1JJ2 - chains 0 and K of the 30 polymer chains in the assembly; structure by X-ray diffraction, 2.40 A resolution.

Chain 0:
Molecule: 23S RRNA
Organism: Haloarcula marismortui
Sequence (2922 nucleotides; row label = number of the first residue in the row):
     2 UUGGCUACUAUGCCAGCUGGUGGAUUGCUCGGCUCAGGCGCUGAUGAAGG
    52 ACGUGCCAAGCUGCGAUAAGCCAUGGGGAGCCGCACGGAGGCGAAGAACC
   102 AUGGAUUUCCGAAUGAGAAUCUCUCUAACAAUUGCUUCGCGCAAUGAGGA
   152 ACCCCGAGAACUGAAACAUCUCAGUAUCGGGAGGAACAGAAAACGCAAUG
   202 UGAUGUCGUUAGUAACCGCGAGUGAACGCGAUACAGCCCAAACCGAAGCC
   252 CUCACGGGCAAUGUGGUGUCAGGGCUACCUCUCAUCAGCCGACCGUCUCG
   302 ACGAAGUCUCUUGGAACAGAGCGUGAUACAGGGUGACAACCCCGUACUCG
   352 AGACCAGUACGACGUGCGGUAGUGCCAGAGUAGCGGGGGUUGGAUAUCCC
   402 UCGCGAAUAACGCAGGCAUCGACUGCGAAGGCUAAACACAACCUGAGACC
   452 GAUAGUGAACAAGUAGUGUGAACGAACGCUGCAAAGUACCCUCAGAAGGG
   502 AGGCGAAAUAGAGCAUGAAAUCAGUUGGCGAUCGAGCGACAGGGCAUACA
   552 AGGUCCCUCGACGAAUGACCGACGCGCGAGCGUCCAGUAAGACUCACGGG
   602 AAGCCGAUGUUCUGUCGUACGUUUUGAAAAACGAGCCAGGGAGUGUGUCU
   652 GCAUGGCAAGUCUAACCGGAGUAUCCGGGGAGGCACAGGGAAACCGACAU
   702 GGCCGCAGGGCUUUGCCCGAGGGCCGCCGUCUUCAAGGGCGGGGAGCCAU
   752 GUGGACACGACCCGAAUCCGGACGAUCUACGCAUGGACAAGAUGAAGCGU
   802 GCCGAAAGGCACGUGGAAGUCUGUUAGAGUUGGUGUCCUACAAUACCCUC
   852 UCGUGAUCUAUGUGUAGGGGUGAAAGGCCCAUCGAGUCCGGCAACAGCUG
   902 GUUCCAAUCGAAACAUGUCGAAGCAUGACCUCCGCCGAGGUAGUCUGUGA
   952 GGUAGAGCGACCGAUUGGUGUGUCCGCCUCCGAGAGGAGUCGGCACACCU
  1002 GUCAAACUCCAAACUUACAGACGCCGUUUGACGCGGGGAUUCCGGUGCGC
  1052 GGGGUAAGCCUGUGUACCAGGAGGGGAACAACCCAGAGAUAGGUUAAGGU
  1102 CCCCAAGUGUGGAUUAAGUGUAAUCCUCUGAAGGUGGUCUCGAGCCCUAG
  1152 ACAGCCGGGAGGUGAGCUUAGAAGCAGCUACCCUCUAAGAAAAGCGUAAC
  1202 AGCUUACCGGCCGAGGUUUGAGGCGCCCAAAAUGAUCGGGACUCAAAUCC
  1252 ACCACCGAGACCUGUCCGUACCACUCAUACUGGUAAUCGAGUAGAUUGGC
  1302 GCUCUAAUUGGAUGGAAGUAGGGGUGAAAACUCCUAUGGACCGAUUAGUG
  1352 ACGAAAAUCCUGGCCAUAGUAGCAGCGAUAGUCGGGUGAGAACCCCGACG
  1402 GCCUAAUGGAUAAGGGUUCCUCAGCACUGCUGAUCAGCUGAGGGUUAGCC
  1452 GGUCCUAAGUCAUACCGCAACUCGACUAUGACGAAAUGGGAAACGGGUUA
  1502 AUAUUCCCGUGCCACUAUGCAGUGAAAGUUGACGCCCUGGGGUCGAUCAC
  1552 GCUGGGCAUUCGCCCAGUCGAACCGUCCAACUCCGUGGAAGCCGUAAUGG
  1602 CAGGAAGCGGACGAACGGCGGCAUAGGGAAACGUGAUUCAACCUGGGGCC
  1652 CAUGAAAAGACGAGCAUAGUGUCCGUACCGAGAACCGACACAGGUGUCCA
  1702 UGGCGGCGAAAGCCAAGGCCUGUCGGGAGCAACCAACGUUAGGGAAUUCG
  1752 GCAAGUUAGUCCCGUACCUUCGGAAGAAGGGAUGCCUGCUCCGGAACGGA
  1802 GCAGGUCGCAGUGACUCGGAAGCUCGGACUGUCUAGUAACAACAUAGGUG
  1852 ACCGCAAAUCCGCAAGGACUCGUACGGUCACUGAAUCCUGCCCAGUGCAG
  1902 GUAUCUGAACACCUCGUACAAGAGGACGAAGGACCUGUCAACGGCGGGGG
  1952 UAACUAUGACCCUCUUAAGGUAGCGUAGUACCUUGCCGCAUCAGUAGCGG
  2002 CUUGCAUGAAUGGAUUAACCAGAGCUUCACUGUCCCAACGUUGGGCCCGG
  2052 UGAACUGUACAUUCCAGUGCGGAGUCUGGAGACACCCAGGGGGAAGCGAA
  2102 GACCCUAUGGAGCUUUACUGCAGGCUGUCGCUGAGACGUGGUCGCCGAUG
  2152 UGCAGCAUAGGUAGGAGACACUACACAGGUACCCGCGCUAGCGGGCCACC
  2202 GAGUCAACAGUGAAAUACUACCCGUCGGUGACUGCGACUCUCACUCCGGG
  2252 AGGAGGACACCGAUAGCCGGGCAGUUUGACUGGGGCGGUACGCGCUCGAA
  2302 AAGAUAUCGAGCGCGCCCUAUGGCUAUCUCAGCCGGGACAGAGACCCGGC
  2352 GAAGAGUGCAAGAGCAAAAGAUAGCUUGACAGUGUUCUUCCCAACGAGGA
  2402 ACGCUGACGCGAAAGCGUGGUCUAGCGAACCAAUUAGCCUGCUUGAUGCG
  2452 GGCAAUUGAUGACAGAAAAGCUACCCUAGGGAUAACAGAGUCGUCACUCG
  2502 CAAGAGCACAUAUCGACCGAGUGGCUUGCUACCUCGAUGUCGGUUCCCUC
  2552 CAUCCUGCCCGUGCAGAAGCGGGCAAGGGUGAGGUUGUUCGCCUAUUAAA
  2602 GGAGGUCGUGAGCUGGGUUUAGACCGUCGUGAGACAGGUCGGCUGCUAUC
  2652 UACUGGGUGUGUAAUGGUGUCUGACAAGAACGACCGUAUAGUACGAGAGG
  2702 AACUACGGUUGGUGGCCACUGGUGUACCGGUUGUUCGAGAGAGCACGUGC
  2752 CGGGUAGCCACGCCACACGGGGUAAGAGCUGAACGCAUCUAAGCUCGAAA
  2802 CCCACUUGGAAAAGAGACACCGCCGAGGUCCCGCGUACAAGACGCGGUCG
  2852 AUAGACUCGGGGUGUGCGCGUCGAGGUAACGAGACGUUAAGCCCACGAGC
  2902 ACUAACAGACCAAAGCCAUCAU
Unresolved in the structure: 2-9, 126-127, 715, 971-998, 1560, 1952-1963, 2137-2236, 2339-2343, 2665-2666, 2915-2923
Construct notes: conflict C560 (U3155 in 3377779)
Ion coordination: Mg2+ site 1 near G28 (its only coordinating residue here); Na+ site 1: C40, A442, C443; Na+ site 2: G56, A59, G61; Na+ site 3 near U108 (its only coordinating residue here); Mg2+ site 2 near U115 (its only coordinating residue here); Na+ site 4: C141, G142; Na+ site 5 near U146 (its only coordinating residue here); Mg2+ site 3: C162, U2276; K+ site 1: C162, U163, U172; Mg2+ site 4: A165, A167, C168; Na+ site 6: A165, A166, A167; Mg2+ site 5: A166, G219; 62 more Na+ sites not listed; 98 more Mg2+ sites not listed; 1 more K+ sites not listed
Reported in the primary citation:
  - contacts within the chain: G77/C100, G78/A99, A80/G94, C82/A99, C82/G92, G81/C93, A95/A96 (hydrogen bond), A80/G97, G79/A98, A80/A98 (pi stacking), G81/A98, C93/A98, A1318/C1343 (hydrophobic contact)

Chain K:
Molecule: Ribosomal protein L15
Organism: Haloarcula marismortui
Reference sequence: P12737 (RL15_HALMA); residues 1-164 here = UniProt positions 1-164
Chain sequence (164 residues; row label = number of the first residue in the row):
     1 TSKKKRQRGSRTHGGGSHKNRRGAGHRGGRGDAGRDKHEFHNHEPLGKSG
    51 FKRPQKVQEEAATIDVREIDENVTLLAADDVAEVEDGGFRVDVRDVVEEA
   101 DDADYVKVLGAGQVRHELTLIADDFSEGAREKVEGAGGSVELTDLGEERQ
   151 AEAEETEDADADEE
Unresolved in the structure: 84-88, 151-164
Ion coordination: Na+ site 1: Gly-14 (shared with A1040(0), A1296(0) of chain 0); Na+ site 2: Gly-28, Gly-29, Ala-33; Na+ site 3: Asp-36 (shared with G2466(0) of chain 0)

How chain 0 and chain K interact:
Contacting residue pairs (174):
  G164(0) with Arg-30(K), phosphate contact
  A165(0) with Gly-29(K), phosphate contact; Arg-30(K), hydrogen bond to the phosphate; Ala-33(K), phosphate contact
  A166(0) with Ala-24(K), base contact; Gly-25(K), base contact; Gly-28(K), base contact; Gly-29(K), hydrogen bond to the base; Ala-33(K), sugar contact; Gly-34(K), hydrogen bond to the phosphate; His-38(K), base contact
  G196(0) with Lys-56(K), hydrogen bond to the sugar
  C197(0) with Lys-56(K), phosphate contact
  U214(0) with Gln-55(K), sugar contact
  A215(0) with Lys-52(K), salt bridge to the phosphate; Gln-55(K), hydrogen bond to the sugar
  A216(0) with Lys-52(K), salt bridge to the phosphate
  C220(0) with Lys-48(K), sugar contact
  G221(0) with Arg-35(K), phosphate contact; Leu-46(K), phosphate contact; Gly-47(K), hydrogen bond to the phosphate
  A222(0) with Asp-32(K), phosphate contact; Arg-35(K), salt bridge to the phosphate
  G223(0) with Gly-31(K), phosphate contact; Asp-32(K), hydrogen bond to the phosphate
  G416(0) with Lys-56(K), phosphate contact
  G417(0) with Lys-56(K), salt bridge to the phosphate
  U623(0) with Arg-11(K), hydrogen bond to the phosphate
  U624(0) with Arg-11(K), salt bridge to the phosphate; His-18(K), salt bridge to the phosphate; Lys-19(K), hydrogen bond to the phosphate
  U625(0) with Lys-19(K), salt bridge to the phosphate
  G644(0) with Lys-4(K), sugar contact; Arg-8(K), salt bridge to the phosphate; His-13(K), hydrogen bond to the base; Arg-21(K), hydrogen bond to the base
  U645(0) with Lys-4(K), salt bridge to the phosphate
  C687(0) with Glu-99(K), base contact
  A688(0) with Asp-65(K), hydrogen bond to the base; Arg-67(K), salt bridge to the phosphate; Leu-109(K), base contact; Ala-111(K), base contact
  A692(0) with Gly-50(K), sugar contact; Phe-51(K), hydrogen bond to the sugar
  A693(0) with Phe-51(K), sugar contact; Arg-53(K), phosphate contact
  A694(0) with Arg-53(K), salt bridge to the phosphate
  G697(0) with Thr-63(K), base contact; Lys-107(K), salt bridge to the phosphate; Leu-109(K), base contact; Ser-126(K), phosphate contact; Glu-127(K), hydrogen bond to the phosphate
  A698(0) with Leu-109(K), phosphate contact; Gly-110(K), hydrogen bond to the phosphate; Ala-111(K), sugar contact; Ser-126(K), hydrogen bond to the phosphate; Gly-128(K), phosphate contact
  C699(0) with Gly-110(K), phosphate contact; Ala-111(K), phosphate contact; Gly-112(K), hydrogen bond to the phosphate; Lys-132(K), salt bridge to the phosphate
  A700(0) with Asp-70(K), hydrogen bond to the base; Glu-71(K), base contact; Gly-112(K), phosphate contact; Gln-113(K), hydrogen bond to the base; Val-114(K), base contact; Arg-115(K), base contact
  U701(0) with Gln-113(K), hydrogen bond to the phosphate; Arg-115(K), salt bridge to the phosphate
  G745(0) with Arg-67(K), base contact; Glu-71(K), hydrogen bond to the base
  G754(0) with Lys-3(K), phosphate contact; Lys-4(K), salt bridge to the phosphate
  G755(0) with Lys-3(K), salt bridge to the phosphate
  C757(0) with Arg-27(K), phosphate contact; Gly-31(K), hydrogen bond to the phosphate
  A758(0) with Arg-27(K), salt bridge to the phosphate; Arg-30(K), phosphate contact; Gly-31(K), hydrogen bond to the phosphate
  C759(0) with Arg-30(K), salt bridge to the phosphate
  A761(0) with Arg-30(K), salt bridge to the phosphate
  C762(0) with Arg-21(K), hydrogen bond to the base
  C896(0) with Arg-30(K), hydrogen bond to the phosphate
  A897(0) with Gly-23(K), phosphate contact; Ala-24(K), hydrogen bond to the phosphate; Arg-30(K), salt bridge to the phosphate
  G898(0) with Arg-22(K), phosphate contact; Gly-23(K), hydrogen bond to the phosphate; Ala-24(K), hydrogen bond to the phosphate; Gly-25(K), hydrogen bond to the phosphate; His-26(K), phosphate contact
  C899(0) with Arg-22(K), salt bridge to the phosphate
  U900(0) with Lys-19(K), salt bridge to the phosphate; Arg-22(K), salt bridge to the phosphate
  G901(0) with His-18(K), salt bridge to the phosphate; Lys-19(K), phosphate contact
  G902(0) with Arg-11(K), salt bridge to the phosphate; His-18(K), salt bridge to the phosphate
  U903(0) with Arg-11(K), salt bridge to the phosphate; Thr-12(K), base contact; His-13(K), sugar contact; His-18(K), base contact
  U904(0) with Gln-7(K), phosphate contact; Arg-8(K), hydrogen bond to the base; Gly-9(K), hydrogen bond to the phosphate; Ser-10(K), hydrogen bond to the phosphate; Arg-11(K), hydrogen bond to the phosphate
  C905(0) with Lys-5(K), hydrogen bond to the base; Arg-6(K), base contact; Arg-8(K), sugar contact
  C906(0) with Arg-6(K), base contact
  A907(0) with Arg-6(K), base contact
  G918(0) with His-38(K), hydrogen bond to the base; Phe-40(K), sugar contact
  U919(0) with Lys-37(K), hydrogen bond to the phosphate; His-38(K), sugar contact
  C920(0) with Lys-37(K), salt bridge to the phosphate
  G924(0) with Gly-25(K), hydrogen bond to the sugar; His-38(K), base contact
  C925(0) with Gly-25(K), phosphate contact; His-26(K), salt bridge to the phosphate; Gly-28(K), sugar contact; His-38(K), base contact; Glu-39(K), hydrogen bond to the sugar
  A926(0) with His-38(K), sugar contact; Glu-39(K), sugar contact; His-41(K), hydrogen bond to the base
  U927(0) with His-41(K), sugar contact; Asn-42(K), sugar contact
  G1039(0) with Lys-3(K), sugar contact
  U1041(0) with Gly-14(K), sugar contact; Gly-15(K), sugar contact; Gly-16(K), phosphate contact
  U1042(0) with Ser-17(K), hydrogen bond to the phosphate; Asn-20(K), hydrogen bond to the phosphate
  A1294(0) with Gly-16(K), phosphate contact
  G1295(0) with Thr-12(K), hydrogen bond to the phosphate; Gly-14(K), hydrogen bond to the phosphate; Gly-15(K), hydrogen bond to the phosphate; Gly-16(K), hydrogen bond to the phosphate
  A1296(0) with Lys-3(K), salt bridge to the phosphate
  U1297(0) with Lys-3(K), salt bridge to the phosphate
  U1298(0) with Arg-6(K), hydrogen bond to the base
  G1299(0) with Thr-1(K), phosphate contact; Arg-6(K), hydrogen bond to the base
  G1300(0) with Thr-1(K), hydrogen bond to the base
  C1301(0) with Lys-5(K), base contact
  G1302(0) with Lys-5(K), hydrogen bond to the base
  C1353(0) with Lys-5(K), hydrogen bond to the base
  G1354(0) with Lys-5(K), hydrogen bond to the base; Arg-8(K), salt bridge to the phosphate
  C2396(0) with Phe-40(K), sugar contact
  A2430(0) with Leu-46(K), sugar contact; Gly-47(K), hydrogen bond to the sugar
  C2431(0) with Gly-47(K), phosphate contact; Lys-48(K), hydrogen bond to the phosphate
  C2432(0) with Lys-48(K), salt bridge to the phosphate
  U2441(0) with Phe-51(K), sugar contact; Arg-53(K), hydrogen bond to the phosphate
  G2442(0) with Arg-53(K), salt bridge to the phosphate; Pro-54(K), sugar contact; Val-57(K), phosphate contact
  C2443(0) with Pro-54(K), base contact; Lys-56(K), hydrogen bond to the phosphate; Val-57(K), sugar contact
  U2444(0) with Lys-56(K), salt bridge to the phosphate
  G2452(0) with Phe-51(K), base contact
  G2453(0) with Gly-50(K), hydrogen bond to the phosphate; Phe-51(K), sugar contact
  C2454(0) with Ser-49(K), phosphate contact; Gly-50(K), hydrogen bond to the phosphate
  A2465(0) with Phe-40(K), base contact
  G2466(0) with Lys-37(K), salt bridge to the phosphate
  A2467(0) with Lys-37(K), salt bridge to the phosphate
Interface residues without a listed pair, chain 0 (91 interface residues in all): A226, A686, C696, U753, A1040, C2440, A2483
Interface residues without a listed pair, chain K (74 interface residues in all): Ser-2, Asp-36, Phe-125, Ala-129

Summary:
91 residues of chain 0 face 74 of chain K across their interface; the contacts include 57 hydrogen bonds and
37 salt bridges. Among the polar pairs are A166(0)/Gly-29(K), G644(0)/His-13(K) and G644(0)/Arg-21(K). C40(0),
A442(0) and C443(0) form the Na+ site 1. From the paper: contacts within the chain involving G77(0), C100(0)
and G78(0) among others.
Here chain 0 is 23S RRNA and chain K is Ribosomal protein L15, both from Haloarcula marismortui. Entry 1JJ2
(Fully Refined Crystal Structure of the Haloarcula marismortui Large Ribosomal Subunit at 2.4 Angstrom
Resolution) was determined by X-ray diffraction.
